9KEV - chains D and G of the 14 polymer chains in the assembly; structure by electron microscopy, 3.31 A resolution.

# Chain D
Protein: DNA-directed RNA polymerase subunit beta'
From: Mycobacterium tuberculosis H37Rv
Notes: EC 2.7.7.6
UniProtKB: P9WGY7 (RPOC_MYCTU); numbering as in UniProt (aligned over 1-1316)
Chain sequence (1316 residues; each row starts with the number of its first residue):
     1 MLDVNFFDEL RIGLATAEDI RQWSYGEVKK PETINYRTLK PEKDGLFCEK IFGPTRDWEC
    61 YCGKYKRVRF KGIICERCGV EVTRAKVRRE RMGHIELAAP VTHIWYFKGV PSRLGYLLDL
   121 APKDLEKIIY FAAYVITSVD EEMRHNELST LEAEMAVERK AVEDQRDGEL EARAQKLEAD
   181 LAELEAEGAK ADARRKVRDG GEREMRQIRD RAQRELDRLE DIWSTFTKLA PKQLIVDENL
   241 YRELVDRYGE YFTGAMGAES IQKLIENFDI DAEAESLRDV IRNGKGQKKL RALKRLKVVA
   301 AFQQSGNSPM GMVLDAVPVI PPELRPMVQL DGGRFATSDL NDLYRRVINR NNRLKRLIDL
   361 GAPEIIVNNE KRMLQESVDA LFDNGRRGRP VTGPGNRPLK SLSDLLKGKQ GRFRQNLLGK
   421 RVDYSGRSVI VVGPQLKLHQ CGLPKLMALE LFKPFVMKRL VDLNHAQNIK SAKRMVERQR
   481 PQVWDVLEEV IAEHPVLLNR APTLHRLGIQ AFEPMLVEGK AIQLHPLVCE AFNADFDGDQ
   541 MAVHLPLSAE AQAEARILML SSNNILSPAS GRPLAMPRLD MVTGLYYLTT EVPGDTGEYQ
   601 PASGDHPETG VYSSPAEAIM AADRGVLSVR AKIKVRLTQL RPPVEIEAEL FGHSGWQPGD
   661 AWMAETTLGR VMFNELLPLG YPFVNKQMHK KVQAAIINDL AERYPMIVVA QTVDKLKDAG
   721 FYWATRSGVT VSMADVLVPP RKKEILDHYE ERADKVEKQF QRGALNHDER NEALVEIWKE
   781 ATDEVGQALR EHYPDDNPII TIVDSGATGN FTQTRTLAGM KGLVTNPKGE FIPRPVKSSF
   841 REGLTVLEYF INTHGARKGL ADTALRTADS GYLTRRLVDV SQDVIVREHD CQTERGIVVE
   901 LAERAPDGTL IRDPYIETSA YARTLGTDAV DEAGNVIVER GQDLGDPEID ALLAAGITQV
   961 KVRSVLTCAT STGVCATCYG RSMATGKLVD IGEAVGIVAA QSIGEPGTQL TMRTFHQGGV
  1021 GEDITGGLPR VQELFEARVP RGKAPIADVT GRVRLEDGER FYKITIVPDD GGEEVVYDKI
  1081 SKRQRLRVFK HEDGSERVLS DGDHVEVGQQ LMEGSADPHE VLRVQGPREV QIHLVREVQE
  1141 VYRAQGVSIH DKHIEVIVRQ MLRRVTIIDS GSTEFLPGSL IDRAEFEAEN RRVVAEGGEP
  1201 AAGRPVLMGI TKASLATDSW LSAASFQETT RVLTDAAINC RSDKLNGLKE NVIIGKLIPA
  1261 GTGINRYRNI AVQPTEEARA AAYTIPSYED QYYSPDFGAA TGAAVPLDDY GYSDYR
Disordered / not traced: 1012-1024, 1091-1096, 1283-1316
Ion coordination: Zn2+ site 1: Cys60, Cys75, Arg77, Cys78; Mg2+: Asp535, Asp537; Zn2+ site 2: Cys891, Cys968, Cys975, Cys978

# Chain G
Molecule: Template strand DNA of the promoter
Sequence (108 nucleotides; numbered 1 to 108; the number before each row is that of its first residue):
     1 TGCATCCGTG AGTCGAGGGT AATAACGGCC TGTACGCGTC CGTTTCCGGC ACCCCAAATG
    61 AACCGTCCCT GGCTCCAAGG TGAACTCTGG GCGACGAGTG TTCGAGGT
Disordered / not traced: 15-16, 101-108

# How chain D and chain G interact
Residue-residue contacts (13; chain D residue first):
  Leu330(D) with DG19(G), base contact
  Asp331(D) with DG19(G), hydrogen bond to the base
  Arg334(D) with DT20(G), base contact; DA21(G), hydrogen bond to the base
  Arg386(D) with DG8(G), phosphate contact
  Arg414(D) with DA11(G), salt bridge to the phosphate
  Arg427(D) with DC14(G), sugar contact
  Ala868(D) with DA11(G), phosphate contact
  Tyr872(D) with DG10(G), phosphate contact
  Gln1227(D) with DT9(G), phosphate contact; DG10(G), hydrogen bond to the sugar
  Glu1228(D) with DG10(G), phosphate contact
  Thr1230(D) with DT9(G), hydrogen bond to the phosphate
Interface residues without a listed pair, chain D (14 interface residues in all): Gln287, Arg421, Gln540
Interface residues without a listed pair, chain G (10 interface residues in all): DT1, DG12

# In short
The interface between chain D and chain G involves 14 residues on one side and 10 on the other; the contacts
include 4 hydrogen bonds and 1 salt bridge. Polar contacts include Asp331(D)-DG19(G), Arg334(D)-DA21(G) and
Gln1227(D)-DG10(G).
Chain D is DNA-directed RNA polymerase subunit beta' (Mycobacterium tuberculosis H37Rv) and chain G is
Template strand DNA of the promoter; the structure, Cryo-EM structure of Mycobacterium tuberculosis
transcription activation complex with six PhoP molecules (composite map), was determined by electron
microscopy together with 9JI2, 9KET and 9KEU from the same study.
